1RDZ - chains A and B; structure by X-ray diffraction, 2.05 A resolution.

# Chain A (and B)
Protein: Fructose 1,6-bisphosphatase
Organism: Sus scrofa
Notes: EC 3.1.3.11; chain B of this document is another copy of the same molecule, construct and numbering; everything in this record applies to it too
UniProt: P00636 (F16P_PIG); residues 1-337 here = UniProt positions 1-337
Amino-acid sequence (337 residues; each row starts with the number of its first residue):
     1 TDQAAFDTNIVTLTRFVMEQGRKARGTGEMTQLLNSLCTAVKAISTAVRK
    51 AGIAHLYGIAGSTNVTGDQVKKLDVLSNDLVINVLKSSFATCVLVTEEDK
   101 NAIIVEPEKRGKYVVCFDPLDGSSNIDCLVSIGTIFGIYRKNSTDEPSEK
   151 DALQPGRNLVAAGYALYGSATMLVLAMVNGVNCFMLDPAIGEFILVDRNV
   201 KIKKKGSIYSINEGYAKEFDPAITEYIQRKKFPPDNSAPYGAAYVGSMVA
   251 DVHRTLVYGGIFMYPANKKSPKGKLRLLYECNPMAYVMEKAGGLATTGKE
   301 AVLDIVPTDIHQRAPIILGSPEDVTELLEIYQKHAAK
Sequence notes: conflict Gln20 (Glu in P00636), Thr96 (Ser in P00636), Asn199 (Asp in P00636); engineered mutation Ala243 (Arg in P00636)
Small-molecule neighbours:
  - adenosine monophosphate (AMP): Val17, Gln20, Gly21, Ala24, Gly26, Thr27, Gly28, Glu29, Met30, Thr31, Leu34, Lys112, Tyr113, Arg140, Val160, Met177
  - 6-O-phosphono-beta-D-fructofuranose (F6P): Asp121, Gly122, Asn212, Tyr215, Tyr244, Gly246, Ser247, Met248, Asp251, Phe262, Tyr264, Lys274, Leu275, Arg276, Glu280

# Chain A / chain B interface
Contacting residue pairs - 96 pairs, chain A then chain B:
  Ile10(A) with Ala54(B); Tyr57(B); Ile59(B), hydrophobic
  Val48(A) with Ser169(B); Ala170(B)
  Arg49(A) with Arg49(B); Gly168(B), hydrogen bond (side chain-backbone); Ser169(B), hydrogen bond (side chain-backbone); Leu186(B); Pro188(B)
  Lys50(A) with Ala170(B); Asp187(B); Pro188(B)
  Ala51(A) with Asp187(B); Pro188(B)
  Gly52(A) with Asp187(B), hydrogen bond (backbone-side chain); Ala189(B)
  Ile53(A) with Asp187(B), hydrogen bond (backbone-side chain)
  Ala54(A) with Asp187(B), hydrogen bond (backbone-side chain); Ile190(B), hydrophobic
  Tyr57(A) with Asn9(B); Ile10(B); Val196(B)
  Ile59(A) with Ile190(B), hydrophobic
  Ser124(A) with Tyr258(B)
  Asn125(A) with Tyr258(B), hydrogen bond (backbone-side chain)
  Asp127(A) with Tyr258(B), hydrogen bond (backbone-side chain)
  Cys128(A) with His253(B); Arg254(B); Tyr258(B), hydrogen bond (backbone-side chain)
  Leu129(A) with Ser131(B); Leu166(B), hydrophobic; Gly168(B); Ser169(B), hydrogen bond (backbone-backbone); Ala170(B); Met172(B), hydrophobic
  Val130(A) with Ser169(B)
  Ser131(A) with Leu129(B); Ser131(B)
  Leu166(A) with Leu129(B), hydrophobic
  Tyr167(A) with Ser169(B)
  Gly168(A) with Arg49(B), hydrogen bond (backbone-side chain); Leu129(B); Gly168(B)
  Ser169(A) with Val48(B); Arg49(B), hydrogen bond (backbone-side chain); Ile126(B); Leu129(B), hydrogen bond (backbone-backbone); Val130(B); Tyr167(B)
  Ala170(A) with Val48(B); Lys50(B); Leu129(B)
  Met172(A) with Leu129(B), hydrophobic
  Asp187(A) with Ala51(B); Gly52(B), hydrogen bond (side chain-backbone); Ile53(B), hydrogen bond (side chain-backbone); Ala54(B), hydrogen bond (side chain-backbone)
  Pro188(A) with Arg49(B); Ala51(B), hydrophobic
  Ile190(A) with Ala54(B), hydrophobic; Ile59(B), hydrophobic
  Ile194(A) with Ala54(B), hydrophobic; Tyr57(B), hydrophobic
  Leu195(A) with Tyr57(B)
  Val196(A) with Tyr57(B)
  Tyr209(A) with Glu213(B)
  Asn212(A) with Ala242(B), hydrogen bond (side chain-backbone)
  Glu213(A) with Tyr209(B); Glu213(B); Lys231(B), salt bridge
  Gly214(A) with Pro239(B); Tyr240(B); Ala242(B)
  Ala216(A) with Lys231(B)
  Lys217(A) with Lys231(B); Phe232(B); Asn236(B), hydrogen bond
  Lys231(A) with Glu213(B), salt bridge; Lys217(B); Lys231(B)
  Phe232(A) with Lys217(B)
  Pro239(A) with Gly214(B)
  Tyr240(A) with Gly214(B)
  Ala242(A) with Asn212(B), hydrogen bond (backbone-side chain); Glu213(B); Gly214(B)
  Ala243(A) with Tyr244(B)
  Tyr244(A) with Ala242(B); Ala243(B); Tyr244(B), hydrogen bond (backbone-backbone)
  His253(A) with Cys128(B)
  Tyr258(A) with Ser124(B); Asn125(B); Asp127(B), hydrogen bond; Cys128(B), hydrophobic
Other interface residues (no listed pair), chain A (55 interface residues in all): Asn9, Gly58, Ile126, Ile132, Met185, Leu186, Ala189, Gly241, Val245, Arg254, Val257
Other interface residues (no listed pair), chain B (57 interface residues in all): Gly58, Ile132, Met185, Ile194, Leu195, Ala216, Pro233, Gly241, Val245, Val257

# Overview
The interface between chain A and chain B involves 55 residues on one side and 57 on the other, with 20
hydrogen bonds and 2 salt bridges. Polar pairs include Glu213(A)-Lys231(B), Arg49(A)-Gly168(B) and
Arg49(A)-Ser169(B). Chain A binds 6-O-phosphono-beta-D-fructofuranose and adenosine monophosphate.
Chain A and chain B are both Fructose 1,6-bisphosphatase (Sus scrofa); the structure, T-state structure of the
arg 243 to ala mutant of pig kidney fructose 1,6-bisphosphatase expressed in ..., was determined by X-ray
diffraction together with 1RDX and 1RDY from the same study.
